Entry 7TQU (electron microscopy, 3.80 A resolution); this record covers chains c and d of the 14 polymer chains in the assembly.

== Chain c ==
Protein: VP3
Organism: Coxsackievirus A21
Notes: EC 3.4.22.29, 3.6.1.15, 3.4.22.28, 2.7.7.48
UniProt: Q7T7N6 (Q7T7N6_9ENTO); residues 1-240 here correspond to UniProt positions 342-581 (UniProt number = residue number + 341)
Amino-acid sequence (240 residues; row label = number of the first residue in the row):
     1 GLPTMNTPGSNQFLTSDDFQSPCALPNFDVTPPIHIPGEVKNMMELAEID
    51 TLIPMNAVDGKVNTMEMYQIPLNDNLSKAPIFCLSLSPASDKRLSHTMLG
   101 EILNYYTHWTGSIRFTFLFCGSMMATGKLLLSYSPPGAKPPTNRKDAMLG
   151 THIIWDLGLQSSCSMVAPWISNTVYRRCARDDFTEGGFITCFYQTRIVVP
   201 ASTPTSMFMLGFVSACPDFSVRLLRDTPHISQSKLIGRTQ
Not modelled in the structure: 234-240
Sequence notes: conflict Arg225 (Lys566 in Q7T7N6)

== Chain d ==
Protein: VP4
Organism: Coxsackievirus A21
Notes: EC 3.4.22.29, 3.6.1.15, 3.4.22.28, 2.7.7.48
UniProt: Q7T7N6 (Q7T7N6_9ENTO); residue numbers follow UniProt; this construct covers 1-69
Amino-acid sequence (69 residues; row label = number of the first residue in the row):
     1 MGAQVSTQKTGAHENQNVAANGSTINYTTINYYKDSASNSATRQDLSQDP
    51 SKFTEPVKDLMLKTAPALN
Not modelled in the structure: 1

== Chain c / chain d interface ==
Residue-residue contacts (33):
  Asp18(c) with Ser40(d); Ala41(d), hydrogen bond (side chain-backbone)
  Gln20(c) with Ile30(d), hydrogen bond (side chain-backbone); Asn31(d); Tyr32(d), hydrogen bond (side chain-backbone); Tyr33(d); Ser38(d); Asn39(d); Ser40(d)
  Ser21(c) with Tyr33(d); Ser38(d), hydrogen bond (backbone-side chain)
  Pro22(c) with Tyr33(d); Ser38(d)
  Cys23(c) with Asp35(d); Ser38(d), hydrogen bond (backbone-side chain)
  Pro26(c) with Asp35(d)
  Asn27(c) with Asp35(d), hydrogen bond (backbone-side chain)
  Gly38(c) with Phe53(d)
  Glu39(c) with Lys52(d); Phe53(d)
  Val40(c) with Phe53(d), hydrophobic
  Lys41(c) with Ser47(d)
  Asn42(c) with Gln48(d)
  Glu45(c) with Gln48(d); Asp49(d), hydrogen bond (side chain-backbone)
  Glu48(c) with Pro50(d); Thr54(d)
  Ile49(c) with Phe53(d), hydrophobic; Thr54(d)
  Leu159(c) with Leu68(d)
  Gln160(c) with Pro66(d); Ala67(d), hydrogen bond (side chain-backbone); Leu68(d), hydrogen bond (side chain-backbone)
Also at the interface, not in a pair above, chain c (19 interface residues in all): Phe28, Met44
Also at the interface, not in a pair above, chain d (21 interface residues in all): Thr29, Leu46

== Summary ==
The interface between chain c and chain d involves 19 residues on one side and 21 on the other, with 9
hydrogen bonds. Polar contacts include Asp18(c)-Ala41(d), Gln20(c)-Ile30(d) and Gln20(c)-Tyr32(d).
Chain c is VP3 and chain d is VP4, both from Coxsackievirus A21; the structure, Coxsackievirus A21 capsid
subdomain in complex with mouse polyclonal antibody pAbC-1, was determined by electron microscopy (same
publication as 7TQS and 7TQT).
